Entry 9JMD (electron microscopy, 2.74 A resolution); this record covers chains A and B of the 5 polymer chains in the assembly.

# Chain A
Molecule: Guanine nucleotide-binding protein G(q) subunit alpha
Source organism: Homo sapiens
Chain sequence (361 residues; each row starts with the number of its first residue):
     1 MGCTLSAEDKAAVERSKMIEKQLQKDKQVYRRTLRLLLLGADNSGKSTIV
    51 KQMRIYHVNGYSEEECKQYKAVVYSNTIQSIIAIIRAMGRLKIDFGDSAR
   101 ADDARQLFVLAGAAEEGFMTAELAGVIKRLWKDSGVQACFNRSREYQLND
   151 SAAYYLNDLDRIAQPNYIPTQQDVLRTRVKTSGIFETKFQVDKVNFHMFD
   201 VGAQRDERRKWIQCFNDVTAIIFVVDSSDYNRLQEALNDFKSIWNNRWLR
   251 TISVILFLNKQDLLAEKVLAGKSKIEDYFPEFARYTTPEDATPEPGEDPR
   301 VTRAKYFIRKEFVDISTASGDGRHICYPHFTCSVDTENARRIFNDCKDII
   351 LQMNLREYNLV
Not modelled in the structure: 1-2, 57-180

# Chain B
Molecule: Guanine nucleotide-binding protein G(I)/G(S)/G(T) subunit beta-1
Source organism: Homo sapiens
UniProtKB: P62873 (GBB1_HUMAN); residues 7-345 here correspond to UniProt positions 2-340 (UniProt number = residue number - 5)
Chain sequence (345 residues; each row starts with the number of its first residue):
     1 MGSLLQSELDQLRQEAEQLKNQIRDARKACADATLSQITNNIDPVGRIQM
    51 RTRRTLRGHLAKIYAMHWGTDSRLLVSASQDGKLIIWDSYTTNKVHAIPL
   101 RSSWVMTCAYAPSGNYVACGGLDNICSIYNLKTREGNVRVSRELAGHTGY
   151 LSCCRFLDDNQIVTSSGDTTCALWDIETGQQTTTFTGHTGDVMSLSLAPD
   201 TRLFVSGACDASAKLWDVREGMCRQTFTGHESDINAICFFPNGNAFATGS
   251 DDATCRLFDLRADQELMTYSHDNIICGITSVSFSKSGRLLLAGYDDFNCN
   301 VWDALKADRAGVLAGHDNRVSCLGVTDDGMAVATGSWDSFLKIWN
Not modelled in the structure: 1-7
Sequence notes: initiating methionine (1); expression tag (2-6)

# Interface between chain A and chain B
Pairs across the interface (57):
  R15(A) with V95(B), hydrogen bond (side chain-backbone); H96(B)
  S16(A) with N93(B); K94(B)
  I19(A) with K94(B); A97(B), hydrophobic
  E20(A) with K94(B), salt bridge
  L23(A) with G58(B); L60(B); K83(B); K94(B)
  D26(A) with L60(B); K83(B), salt bridge
  K27(A) with L60(B)
  Y30(A) with A61(B); D81(B)
  T181(A) with N124(B), hydrogen bond (backbone-side chain); A145(B); G146(B); H147(B), hydrogen bond (side chain-backbone); T148(B), hydrogen bond (side chain-backbone)
  S182(A) with N124(B), hydrogen bond (backbone-side chain)
  G183(A) with L122(B); D123(B), hydrogen bond (backbone-backbone); N124(B)
  I184(A) with W104(B); L122(B)
  E186(A) with S103(B), hydrogen bond
  F199(A) with W104(B), hydrophobic
  A203(A) with N124(B); T148(B)
  Q204(A) with L122(B), hydrogen bond (side chain-backbone); N124(B); Y150(B)
  R205(A) with G167(B), hydrogen bond (side chain-backbone); D168(B); T169(B); D191(B), salt bridge
  R209(A) with D233(B), salt bridge
  K210(A) with Y150(B); M193(B); C209(B); N235(B), hydrogen bond; D251(B), salt bridge
  W211(A) with L122(B), hydrophobic
  Q213(A) with Y64(B); R319(B), hydrogen bond
  C214(A) with Y64(B), hydrogen bond; Q80(B); W104(B); M106(B), hydrophobic
  F215(A) with W104(B); L122(B), hydrophobic
  N216(A) with K62(B); W337(B)
  W248(A) with R319(B); W337(B), hydrophobic
Other interface residues (no listed pair), chain A (27 interface residues in all): V13, R31
Other interface residues (no listed pair), chain B (38 interface residues in all): I85, T189, G190

# In short
The interface between chain A and chain B involves 27 residues on one side and 38 on the other; the contacts
include 12 hydrogen bonds and 5 salt bridges. Polar contacts include E20(A)-K94(B), D26(A)-K83(B) and
R205(A)-D191(B).
Chain A is Guanine nucleotide-binding protein G(q) subunit alpha and chain B is Guanine nucleotide-binding
protein G(I)/G(S)/G(T) subunit beta-1, both from Homo sapiens; the structure, Cryo-EM structure of the
Azithromycin-Motilin receptor-Gq protein complex, was determined by electron microscopy (same publication as
9JMC).
